8U1C - chains H and L of the 3 polymer chains in the assembly; structure by electron microscopy, 2.89 A resolution.

# Chain H
Molecule: mAb-400 heavy chain
Source organism: Homo sapiens
Sequence (128 residues; numbered 1 to 113 plus 15 insertion-coded residues; the number before each row is that of its first residue; a row labelled like 82A-82C holds insertion residues (82A, then the next letters in order)):
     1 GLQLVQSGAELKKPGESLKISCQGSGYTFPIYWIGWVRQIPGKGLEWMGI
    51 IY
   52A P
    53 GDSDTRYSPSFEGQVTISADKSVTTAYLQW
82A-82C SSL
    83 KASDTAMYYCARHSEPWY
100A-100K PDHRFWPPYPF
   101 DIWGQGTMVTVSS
Not modelled in the structure: 112-113
Disulfide bonds: Cys22-Cys92

# Chain L
Molecule: mAb-400 light chain
Source organism: Homo sapiens
Sequence (108 residues; each row starts with the number of its first residue):
     1 EIVLTQSPGTLSLSPGERATLSCRSSQ
   27A T
    28 VSSGYLAWYQQKRGQAPRLLIYGASSRATGIPDRFSGSGSGTDFTLTISR
    78 LEPEDFAVYFCQHHGTSPGTFGGGTKVEIK
Not modelled in the structure: 107
Disulfide bonds: Cys23-Cys88

# Interface between chain H and chain L
Contacting residue pairs (32):
  Gln39(H) with Gln38(L), hydrogen bond
  Gly44(H) with Phe87(L); Gly100(L)
  Leu45(H) with Pro44(L), hydrophobic; Phe87(L); Phe98(L)
  Trp47(H) with Pro95(L), hydrophobic; Gly96(L); Phe98(L)
  Tyr91(H) with Gln38(L), hydrogen bond; Ala43(L), hydrophobic
  Trp100F(H) with Gly92(L); Thr93(L); Ser94(L), hydrogen bond (side chain-backbone); Pro95(L), hydrophobic
  Pro100G(H) with Gly92(L)
  Pro100H(H) with Tyr32(L); His91(L); Gly92(L); Thr93(L)
  Tyr100I(H) with His91(L), hydrogen bond (backbone-backbone)
  Pro100J(H) with Tyr36(L); Leu46(L), hydrophobic; Tyr49(L), hydrophobic; His91(L)
  Phe100K(H) with Tyr36(L), hydrogen bond (backbone-side chain); Leu46(L); Gln89(L)
  Trp103(H) with Tyr36(L), hydrophobic; Ala43(L), hydrophobic; Pro44(L)
  Gly104(H) with Ala43(L)
Interface residues without a listed pair, chain H (17 interface residues in all): Val37, Glu46, Asp101, Gln105
Interface residues without a listed pair, chain L (19 interface residues in all): Ala34, Gln42

# In short
Chain H and chain L form an interface of 17 and 19 residues respectively; the contacts include 5 hydrogen
bonds. Polar contacts include Gln39(H)-Gln38(L), Tyr91(H)-Gln38(L) and Phe100K(H)-Tyr36(L).
Here chain H is mAb-400 heavy chain and chain L is mAb-400 light chain, both from Homo sapiens. Entry 8U1C (A
mechanistic understanding of protective influenza B neuraminidase mAbs at the airway interface) was determined
by electron microscopy (same publication as 8U1S).
